PDB entry 7TRC | electron microscopy, 3.30 A resolution | chains K and B of the 10 polymer chains in the assembly

[Chain K]
Protein: Telomerase Cajal body protein 1
From: Homo sapiens
Reference sequence: Q9BUR4 (TCAB1_HUMAN); residues 1-548 here = UniProt positions 1-548
Sequence (548 residues; each row starts with the number of its first residue):
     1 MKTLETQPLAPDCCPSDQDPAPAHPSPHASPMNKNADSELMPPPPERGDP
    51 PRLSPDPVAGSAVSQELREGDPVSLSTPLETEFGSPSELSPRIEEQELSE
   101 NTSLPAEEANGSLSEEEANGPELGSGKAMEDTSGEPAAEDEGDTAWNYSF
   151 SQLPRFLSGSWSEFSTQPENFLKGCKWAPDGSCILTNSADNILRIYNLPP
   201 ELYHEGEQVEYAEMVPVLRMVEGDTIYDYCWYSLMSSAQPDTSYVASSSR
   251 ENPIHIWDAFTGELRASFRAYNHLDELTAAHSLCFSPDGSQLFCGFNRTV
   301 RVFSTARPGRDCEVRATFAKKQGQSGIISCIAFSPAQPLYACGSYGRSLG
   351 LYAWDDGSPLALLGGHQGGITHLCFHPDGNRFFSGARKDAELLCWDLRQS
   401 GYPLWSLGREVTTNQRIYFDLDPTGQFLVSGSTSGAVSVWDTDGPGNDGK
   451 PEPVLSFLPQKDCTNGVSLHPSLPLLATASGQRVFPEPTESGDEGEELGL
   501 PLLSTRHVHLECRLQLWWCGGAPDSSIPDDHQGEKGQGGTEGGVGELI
Disordered / not traced: 1-149, 199-212, 443-450, 490-501, 514-548
Swiss-Prot annotation at these positions:
  - modified residue: Ser26 (Phosphoserine), Ser30 (Phosphoserine), Ser54 (Phosphoserine), Ser64 (Phosphoserine), Ser85 (Phosphoserine), Ser90 (Phosphoserine), Ser112 (Phosphoserine), Ser114 (Phosphoserine), Thr489 (Phosphothreonine), Ser491 (Phosphoserine)
  - natural variant: Phe164 (F164L: In DKCB3), His376 (H376Y: In DKCB3), Arg398 (R398W: In DKCB3), Gly435 (G435R: In DKCB3)
  - mutagenesis: Ser64 (S64A: Abolished phosphorylation by ATM and impaired ability to promote DNA repair)

[Chain B]
Molecule: Telomerase RNA, partial sequence
From: Homo sapiens
Sequence (451 nucleotides; each row starts with the number of its first residue):
     1 GGGUUGCGGAGGGUGGGCCUGGGAGGGGUGGUGGCCAUUUUUUGUCUAAC
    51 CCUAACUGAGAAGGGCGUAGGCGCCGUGCUUUUGCUCCCCGCGCGCUGUU
   101 UUUCUCGCUGACUUUCAGCGGGCGGAAAAGCCUCGGCCUGCCGCCUUCCA
   151 CCGUUCAUUCUAGAGCAAACAAAAAAUGUCAGCUGCUGGCCCGUUCGCCC
   201 CUCCCGGGGACCUGCGGCGGGUCGCCUGCCCAGCCCCCGAACCCCGCCUG
   251 GAGGCCGCGGUCGGCCCGGGGCUUCUCCGGAGGCACCCACUGCCACCGCG
   301 AAGAGUUGGGCUCUGUCAGCCGCGGGUCUCUCGGGGGCGAGGGCGAGGUU
   351 CAGGCCUUUCAGGCCGCAGGAAGAGGAACGGAGCGAGUCCCCGCGCGCGG
   401 CGCGAUUCCCUGAGCUGUGGGACGUGCACCCAGGACUCGGCUCACACAUG
   451 C
Disordered / not traced: 1-210, 219-361, 393-396, 450-451
Reported in the primary citation:
  - disease-associated variants - G73U, G305U (proposed by the authors, not directly observed)

[Interface between chain K and chain B]
Pairs across the interface (19):
  Phe171(K) - A413(B)  base contact
  Lys173(K) - A413(B)  sugar contact
  Tyr227(K) - C415(B)  hydrogen bond to the phosphate
  Arg250(K) - C415(B)  salt bridge to the phosphate
  His273(K) - C398(B)  hydrogen bond to the base
  His281(K) - G414(B)  sugar contact
  Arg298(K) - C398(B)  hydrogen bond to the base
  Ile327(K) - G414(B)  base contact
  Tyr345(K) - G414(B)  hydrogen bond to the phosphate
  Arg387(K) - G412(B)  base contact
  Arg387(K) - G414(B)  hydrogen bond to the base
  Lys388(K) - U411(B)  salt bridge to the phosphate
  Thr413(K) - A413(B)  base contact
  Asn414(K) - U411(B)  phosphate contact
  Asn414(K) - G412(B)  hydrogen bond to the sugar
  Asn414(K) - A413(B)  base contact
  Gln415(K) - A413(B)  base contact
  Arg483(K) - G412(B)  salt bridge to the phosphate
  Arg483(K) - A413(B)  salt bridge to the phosphate
Other interface residues (no listed pair), chain K (18 interface residues in all): Thr225, Asn272, Phe485

[In short]
18 residues of chain K face 6 of chain B across their interface, with 6 hydrogen bonds and 4 salt bridges.
Polar contacts include His273(K)-C398(B), Arg298(K)-C398(B) and Arg387(K)-G414(B). UniProt lists one
mutagenesis site on chain K.
Here chain K is Telomerase Cajal body protein 1 and chain B is Telomerase RNA, partial sequence, both from
Homo sapiens. Entry 7TRC (Human telomerase H/ACA RNP at 3.3 Angstrom) was determined by electron microscopy
together with 7TRD, 7TRE and 7TRF from the same study.
